Entry 6CA0 (electron microscopy, 5.75 A resolution (low resolution: residue-level contacts below are approximate; hydrogen-bond / salt-bridge calls are withheld)); this record covers chains C and E of the 10 polymer chains in the assembly.

Chain C:
Name: DNA-directed RNA polymerase subunit beta
Source organism: Escherichia coli (strain K12)
Notes: EC 2.7.7.6
Reference sequence: P0A8V2 (RPOB_ECOLI); residues 1-1342 here = UniProt positions 1-1342
Chain sequence (1342 residues; row label = number of the first residue in the row):
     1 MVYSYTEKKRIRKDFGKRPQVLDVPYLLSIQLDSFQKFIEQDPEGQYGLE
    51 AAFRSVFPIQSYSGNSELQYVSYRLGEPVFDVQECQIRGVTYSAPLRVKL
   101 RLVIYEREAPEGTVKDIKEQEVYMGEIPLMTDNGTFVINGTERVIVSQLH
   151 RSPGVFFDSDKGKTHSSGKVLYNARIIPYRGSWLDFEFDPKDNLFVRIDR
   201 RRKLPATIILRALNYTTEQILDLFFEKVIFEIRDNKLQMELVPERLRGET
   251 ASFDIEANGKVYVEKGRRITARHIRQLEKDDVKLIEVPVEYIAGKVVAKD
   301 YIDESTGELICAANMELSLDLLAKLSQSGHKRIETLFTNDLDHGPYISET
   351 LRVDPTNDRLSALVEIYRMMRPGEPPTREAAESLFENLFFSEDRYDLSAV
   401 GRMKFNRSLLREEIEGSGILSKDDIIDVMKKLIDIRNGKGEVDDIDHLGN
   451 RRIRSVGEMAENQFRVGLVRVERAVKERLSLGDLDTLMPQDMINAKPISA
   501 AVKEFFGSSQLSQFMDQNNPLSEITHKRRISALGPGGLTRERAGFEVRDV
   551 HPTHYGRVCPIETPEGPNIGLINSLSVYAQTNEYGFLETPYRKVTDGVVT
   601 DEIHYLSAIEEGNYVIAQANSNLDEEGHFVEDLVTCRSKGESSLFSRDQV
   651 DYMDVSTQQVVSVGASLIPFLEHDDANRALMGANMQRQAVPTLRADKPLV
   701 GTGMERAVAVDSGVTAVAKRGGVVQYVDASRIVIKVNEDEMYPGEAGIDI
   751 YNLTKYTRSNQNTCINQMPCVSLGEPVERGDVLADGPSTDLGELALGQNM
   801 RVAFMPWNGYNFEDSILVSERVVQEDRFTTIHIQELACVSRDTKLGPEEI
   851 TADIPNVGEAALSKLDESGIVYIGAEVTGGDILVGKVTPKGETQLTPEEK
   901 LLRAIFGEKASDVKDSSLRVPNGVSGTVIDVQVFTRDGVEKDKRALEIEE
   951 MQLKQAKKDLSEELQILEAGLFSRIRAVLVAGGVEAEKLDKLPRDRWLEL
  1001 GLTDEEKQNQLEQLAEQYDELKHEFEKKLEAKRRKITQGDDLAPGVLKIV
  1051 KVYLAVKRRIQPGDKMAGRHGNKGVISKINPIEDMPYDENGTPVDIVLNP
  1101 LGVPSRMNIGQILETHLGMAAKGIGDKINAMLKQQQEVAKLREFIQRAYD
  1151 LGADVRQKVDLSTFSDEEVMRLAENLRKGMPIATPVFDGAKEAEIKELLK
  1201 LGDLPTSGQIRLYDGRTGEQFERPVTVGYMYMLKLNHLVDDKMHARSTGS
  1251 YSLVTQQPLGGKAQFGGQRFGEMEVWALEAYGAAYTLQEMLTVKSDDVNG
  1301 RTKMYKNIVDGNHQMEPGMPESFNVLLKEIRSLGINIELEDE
Not modelled in the structure: 1-2
Curated features (UniProtKB/Swiss-Prot):
  - modified residue (N6-acetyllysine): K1022, K1200
  - mutagenesis: I561 (I561S: Resistant to antibiotics salinamide A and B), I569 (I569S: Resistant to antibiotics salinamide A and B), A665 (A665E: Resistant to antibiotics salinamide A and B), D675 (D675A/G: Resistant to antibiotics salinamide A and B), N677 (N677H/K: Resistant to antibiotics salinamide A and B), L680 (L680M: Resistant to antibiotics salinamide A and B), E813 (E813K: Disrupts the enzyme's active center)

Chain E:
Name: DNA-directed RNA polymerase subunit omega
Source organism: Escherichia coli (strain K12)
Notes: EC 2.7.7.6
Reference sequence: P0A800 (RPOZ_ECOLI); residue numbers follow UniProt; this construct covers 1-91
Chain sequence (91 residues; each row starts with the number of its first residue):
     1 MARVTVQDAVEKIGNRFDLVLVAARRARQMQVGGKDPLVPEENDKTTVIA
    51 LREIEEGLINNQILDVRERQEQQEQEAAELQAVTAIAEGRR
Not modelled in the structure: 1, 78-91

Chain C / chain E interface:
Residue-residue contacts - 5 pairs, chain C then chain E:
  Y1285(C) - L21(E)
  G1311(C) - Q31(E)
  H1313(C) - R28(E)
  H1313(C) - Q31(E)
  Q1314(C) - R28(E)
Interface residues without a listed pair, chain C (6 interface residues in all): G1282, N1312
Interface residues without a listed pair, chain E (5 interface residues in all): F17, V32

Summary:
The interface between chain C and chain E involves 6 residues on one side and 5 on the other. Curated
annotation (UniProt) lists 7 mutagenesis sites on chain C.
Chain C is DNA-directed RNA polymerase subunit beta and chain E is DNA-directed RNA polymerase subunit omega,
both from Escherichia coli (strain K12); the structure, Cryo-EM structure of E. coli RNAP sigma70 open
complex, was determined by electron microscopy, deposited together with 6C9Y.
